8OIW - chains AAA and DDD of the 4 polymer chains in the assembly; structure by X-ray diffraction, 1.89 A resolution.

Chain AAA:
Protein: Uricase
From: Gallus gallus
Notes: EC 1.7.3.3
UniProt: A0A8V0ZED1 (A0A8V0ZED1_CHICK); residue numbers follow UniProt; this construct covers 1-320
Amino-acid sequence (343 residues; each row starts with the number of its first residue; numbers below 1 keep their minus sign (Met-22 is residue -22)):
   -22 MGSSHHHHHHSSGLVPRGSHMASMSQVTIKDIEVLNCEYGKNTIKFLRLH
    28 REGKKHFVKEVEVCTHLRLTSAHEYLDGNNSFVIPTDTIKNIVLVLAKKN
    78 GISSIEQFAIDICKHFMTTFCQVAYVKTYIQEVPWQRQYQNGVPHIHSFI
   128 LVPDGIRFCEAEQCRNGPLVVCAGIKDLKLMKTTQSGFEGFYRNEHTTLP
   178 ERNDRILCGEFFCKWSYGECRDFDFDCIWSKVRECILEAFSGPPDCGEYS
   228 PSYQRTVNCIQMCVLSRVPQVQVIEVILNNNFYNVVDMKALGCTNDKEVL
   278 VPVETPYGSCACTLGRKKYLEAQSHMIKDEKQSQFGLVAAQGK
Not modelled in the structure: -22 to 3, 301-320
Sequence notes: initiating methionine (-22); expression tag (-21 to 0)
Modified positions: Cys41 (3-sulfinoalanine; CSD); Cys141 (3-sulfinoalanine; CSD); Cys197 (S-hydroxycysteine; CSO)
Residues lining bound ligands:
  - 8-azaxanthine (AZA), molecule 1: Tyr16, Val60, Pro62, Thr63, Asp64
  - 8-azaxanthine (AZA), molecule 2: Phe165, Leu176, Arg182, Ser229, Tyr230, Gln231
  - oxygen molecule (OXY): Tyr230, Asn257, Gly285
What the authors report for this chain:
  - conformationally variable residues (side-chain flip): Cys98
  - mutagenesis - Y230H, Y230V: decreased catalytic activity

Chain DDD:
Protein: Uricase
From: Gallus gallus
Notes: EC 1.7.3.3
UniProt: A0A8V0ZED1 (A0A8V0ZED1_CHICK); residues 1-320 here = UniProt positions 1-320
Amino-acid sequence (343 residues; each row starts with the number of its first residue; numbers below 1 keep their minus sign (Met-22 is residue -22)):
   -22 MGSSHHHHHHSSGLVPRGSHMASMSQVTIKDIEVLNCEYGKNTIKFLRLH
    28 REGKKHFVKEVEVCTHLRLTSAHEYLDGNNSFVIPTDTIKNIVLVLAKKN
    78 GISSIEQFAIDICKHFMTTFCQVAYVKTYIQEVPWQRQYQNGVPHIHSFI
   128 LVPDGIRFCEAEQCRNGPLVVCAGIKDLKLMKTTQSGFEGFYRNEHTTLP
   178 ERNDRILCGEFFCKWSYGECRDFDFDCIWSKVRECILEAFSGPPDCGEYS
   228 PSYQRTVNCIQMCVLSRVPQVQVIEVILNNNFYNVVDMKALGCTNDKEVL
   278 VPVETPYGSCACTLGRKKYLEAQSHMIKDEKQSQFGLVAAQGK
Not modelled in the structure: -22 to 3, 301-320
Sequence notes: initiating methionine (-22); expression tag (-21 to 0)
Modified positions: Cys41 (3-sulfinoalanine; CSD); Cys141 (3-sulfinoalanine; CSD); Cys197 (3-sulfinoalanine; CSD)
Residues lining bound ligands:
  - 8-azaxanthine (AZA), molecule 1: Tyr16, Val60, Pro62, Thr63, Asp64
  - 8-azaxanthine (AZA), molecule 2: Phe165, Leu176, Arg182, Ser229, Tyr230, Gln231
  - oxygen molecule (OXY): Tyr230, Asn257, Gly285

Interface between chain AAA and chain DDD:
Residue-residue contacts (160; chain AAA residue first):
  Val4(AAA) - Met239(DDD)
  Val4(AAA) - Leu242(DDD)
  Val4(AAA) - Ser243(DDD)
  Val4(AAA) - Arg293(DDD)
  Thr5(AAA) - Met239(DDD)
  Lys7(AAA) - Lys294(DDD)  hydrogen bond (backbone-side chain)
  Asp8(AAA) - Arg293(DDD)
  Asp8(AAA) - Lys294(DDD)  hydrogen bond (backbone-backbone)
  Ile9(AAA) - Leu242(DDD)  hydrophobic
  Ile9(AAA) - Leu291(DDD)  hydrophobic
  Ile9(AAA) - Gly292(DDD)
  Ile9(AAA) - Lys294(DDD)
  Glu10(AAA) - Leu291(DDD)
  Glu10(AAA) - Gly292(DDD)  hydrogen bond (backbone-backbone)
  Glu10(AAA) - Leu297(DDD)
  Val11(AAA) - Thr290(DDD)
  Val11(AAA) - Leu291(DDD)  hydrophobic
  Leu12(AAA) - Val250(DDD)  hydrophobic
  Leu12(AAA) - Thr290(DDD)  hydrogen bond (backbone-backbone)
  Leu12(AAA) - Leu297(DDD)  hydrophobic
  Asn13(AAA) - Cys289(DDD)
  Asn13(AAA) - Thr290(DDD)  hydrogen bond (backbone-backbone)
  Cys14(AAA) - Ala288(DDD)
  Cys14(AAA) - Cys289(DDD)  hydrophobic
  Glu15(AAA) - Cys287(DDD)
  Glu15(AAA) - Ala288(DDD)  hydrogen bond (backbone-backbone)
  Tyr16(AAA) - Gln231(DDD)
  Tyr16(AAA) - Ser286(DDD)
  Tyr16(AAA) - Cys287(DDD)  hydrophobic
  Gly17(AAA) - Gly285(DDD)
  Gly17(AAA) - Ser286(DDD)  hydrogen bond (backbone-backbone)
  Lys18(AAA) - Tyr284(DDD)
  Lys18(AAA) - Gly285(DDD)
  Asn19(AAA) - Pro283(DDD)
  Asn19(AAA) - Tyr284(DDD)  hydrogen bond (backbone-backbone)
  Asn19(AAA) - Gly285(DDD)
  Asn19(AAA) - Ser286(DDD)  hydrogen bond
  Thr20(AAA) - Thr282(DDD)
  Thr20(AAA) - Pro283(DDD)
  Thr20(AAA) - Tyr284(DDD)
  Lys22(AAA) - Thr282(DDD)  hydrogen bond
  His43(AAA) - Ser286(DDD)
  Glu51(AAA) - Ser229(DDD)
  Glu51(AAA) - Gln231(DDD)
  Glu51(AAA) - Arg232(DDD)
  Tyr52(AAA) - Gln231(DDD)
  Tyr52(AAA) - Arg232(DDD)  hydrogen bond (backbone-side chain)
  Tyr52(AAA) - Asn235(DDD)  hydrogen bond (backbone-side chain)
  Tyr52(AAA) - Cys287(DDD)
  Tyr52(AAA) - Ala288(DDD)  hydrogen bond (side chain-backbone)
  Tyr52(AAA) - Cys289(DDD)  hydrophobic
  Leu53(AAA) - Arg232(DDD)  hydrogen bond (backbone-side chain)
  Leu53(AAA) - Asn235(DDD)
  Asp54(AAA) - Arg232(DDD)
  Asn57(AAA) - Phe165(DDD)
  Asn57(AAA) - Glu166(DDD)  hydrogen bond (side chain-backbone)
  Asn57(AAA) - Gly167(DDD)
  Asn57(AAA) - Phe168(DDD)
  Asn57(AAA) - Tyr169(DDD)
  Asn57(AAA) - Pro228(DDD)  hydrogen bond (side chain-backbone)
  Asn57(AAA) - Ser229(DDD)
  Ser58(AAA) - Gly167(DDD)  hydrogen bond (backbone-backbone)
  Ser58(AAA) - Tyr169(DDD)
  Val60(AAA) - Phe165(DDD)  hydrophobic
  Val60(AAA) - Phe168(DDD)
  Val60(AAA) - Tyr169(DDD)  hydrogen bond (backbone-backbone)
  Pro62(AAA) - Phe168(DDD)  hydrophobic
  Pro62(AAA) - Tyr169(DDD)
  Pro62(AAA) - Leu176(DDD)  hydrophobic
  Asp64(AAA) - Thr175(DDD)  hydrogen bond
  Asp64(AAA) - Leu176(DDD)
  Thr65(AAA) - Asn171(DDD)
  Thr65(AAA) - His173(DDD)
  Thr65(AAA) - Thr174(DDD)  hydrogen bond
  Asn68(AAA) - His173(DDD)  hydrogen bond (side chain-backbone)
  Asn68(AAA) - Thr175(DDD)  hydrogen bond
  Ile69(AAA) - His173(DDD)
  Phe97(AAA) - Tyr169(DDD)  hydrophobic
  Phe97(AAA) - Asn171(DDD)
  Gln99(AAA) - Tyr169(DDD)
  Phe165(AAA) - Asn57(DDD)
  Phe165(AAA) - Val60(DDD)  hydrophobic
  Glu166(AAA) - Asn57(DDD)  hydrogen bond (backbone-side chain)
  Gly167(AAA) - Asn57(DDD)
  Gly167(AAA) - Ser58(DDD)  hydrogen bond (backbone-backbone)
  Phe168(AAA) - Asn57(DDD)
  Phe168(AAA) - Val60(DDD)
  Phe168(AAA) - Pro62(DDD)  hydrophobic
  Tyr169(AAA) - Asn57(DDD)
  Tyr169(AAA) - Ser58(DDD)  hydrogen bond (backbone-backbone)
  Tyr169(AAA) - Val60(DDD)  hydrogen bond (backbone-backbone)
  Tyr169(AAA) - Pro62(DDD)
  Tyr169(AAA) - Phe97(DDD)  hydrophobic
  Tyr169(AAA) - Gln99(DDD)
  Asn171(AAA) - Thr65(DDD)
  Asn171(AAA) - Phe97(DDD)
  His173(AAA) - Thr65(DDD)
  His173(AAA) - Asn68(DDD)  hydrogen bond (backbone-side chain)
  His173(AAA) - Ile69(DDD)
  Thr174(AAA) - Thr65(DDD)  hydrogen bond
  Thr175(AAA) - Asp64(DDD)  hydrogen bond
  Thr175(AAA) - Asn68(DDD)  hydrogen bond
  Leu176(AAA) - Pro62(DDD)  hydrophobic
  Pro228(AAA) - Asn57(DDD)  hydrogen bond (backbone-side chain)
  Ser229(AAA) - Glu51(DDD)
  Ser229(AAA) - Asn57(DDD)
  Gln231(AAA) - Tyr16(DDD)
  Gln231(AAA) - Glu51(DDD)
  Gln231(AAA) - Tyr52(DDD)
  Gln231(AAA) - Val60(DDD)
  Arg232(AAA) - Glu51(DDD)
  Arg232(AAA) - Tyr52(DDD)  hydrogen bond (side chain-backbone)
  Arg232(AAA) - Leu53(DDD)  hydrogen bond (side chain-backbone)
  Arg232(AAA) - Asp54(DDD)
  Asn235(AAA) - Tyr52(DDD)  hydrogen bond (side chain-backbone)
  Asn235(AAA) - Leu53(DDD)
  Met239(AAA) - Val4(DDD)
  Met239(AAA) - Thr5(DDD)
  Leu242(AAA) - Val4(DDD)
  Leu242(AAA) - Ile9(DDD)  hydrophobic
  Ser243(AAA) - Val4(DDD)
  Val250(AAA) - Leu12(DDD)  hydrophobic
  Thr282(AAA) - Thr20(DDD)
  Thr282(AAA) - Lys22(DDD)
  Pro283(AAA) - Asn19(DDD)
  Pro283(AAA) - Thr20(DDD)
  Pro283(AAA) - Lys67(DDD)
  Tyr284(AAA) - Lys18(DDD)
  Tyr284(AAA) - Asn19(DDD)  hydrogen bond (backbone-backbone)
  Tyr284(AAA) - Thr20(DDD)
  Gly285(AAA) - Gly17(DDD)
  Gly285(AAA) - Asn19(DDD)
  Ser286(AAA) - Tyr16(DDD)
  Ser286(AAA) - Gly17(DDD)  hydrogen bond (backbone-backbone)
  Ser286(AAA) - Asn19(DDD)  hydrogen bond
  Ser286(AAA) - His43(DDD)
  Cys287(AAA) - Glu15(DDD)
  Cys287(AAA) - Tyr16(DDD)  hydrophobic
  Cys287(AAA) - Tyr52(DDD)
  Ala288(AAA) - Cys14(DDD)
  Ala288(AAA) - Glu15(DDD)  hydrogen bond (backbone-backbone)
  Ala288(AAA) - Tyr52(DDD)  hydrogen bond (backbone-side chain)
  Cys289(AAA) - Asn13(DDD)
  Cys289(AAA) - Cys14(DDD)  hydrophobic
  Cys289(AAA) - Tyr52(DDD)  hydrophobic
  Thr290(AAA) - Val11(DDD)
  Thr290(AAA) - Leu12(DDD)  hydrogen bond (backbone-backbone)
  Thr290(AAA) - Asn13(DDD)  hydrogen bond (backbone-backbone)
  Leu291(AAA) - Ile9(DDD)  hydrophobic
  Leu291(AAA) - Glu10(DDD)
  Leu291(AAA) - Val11(DDD)  hydrophobic
  Gly292(AAA) - Ile9(DDD)
  Gly292(AAA) - Glu10(DDD)  hydrogen bond (backbone-backbone)
  Arg293(AAA) - Val4(DDD)
  Arg293(AAA) - Asp8(DDD)
  Lys294(AAA) - Lys7(DDD)  hydrogen bond (side chain-backbone)
  Lys294(AAA) - Asp8(DDD)  hydrogen bond (backbone-backbone)
  Lys294(AAA) - Ile9(DDD)
  Leu297(AAA) - Glu10(DDD)
  Leu297(AAA) - Leu12(DDD)  hydrophobic
Interface residues without a listed pair, chain AAA (76 interface residues in all): Ile6, Ile21, Gly55, Phe59, Ile61, Thr63, Lys67, Val72, His92, Thr96, Val234
Interface residues without a listed pair, chain DDD (76 interface residues in all): Ile6, Ile21, Gly55, Phe59, Ile61, Thr63, Val72, His92, Thr96, Val234

Summary:
Chain AAA and chain DDD each contribute 76 residues to their interface, with 44 hydrogen bonds. Among the
polar pairs are Lys7(AAA)-Lys294(DDD), Asn19(AAA)-Ser286(DDD) and Lys22(AAA)-Thr282(DDD). 8-azaxanthine is
bound between chain AAA and chain DDD. Ligands of chain AAA: oxygen molecule. The paper reports that Y230H and
Y230V of chain AAA reduce catalytic activity; conformational variability at Cys98(AAA).
Chain AAA is Uricase and chain DDD is Uricase, both from Gallus gallus; the structure, Crystal structure of
the cysteine-rich Gallus gallus urate oxidase in complex with the 8-azaxanthine inhibitor under ..., was
determined by X-ray diffraction together with 8OFK, 8OH8 and 8OIH from the same study.
